PDB entry 8CVO | electron microscopy, 2.95 A resolution | chains A and E of the 9 polymer chains in the assembly

Chain A:
Molecule: 16S ribosomal RNA
Organism: Cutibacterium acnes
Sequence (1537 nucleotides; numbered 1 to 1537; the number before each row is that of its first residue):
     1 UUUUUCAUUG GAGAGUUUGA UCCUGGCUCA GGACGAACGC UGGCGGCGUG CUUAACACAU
    61 GCAAGUCGAA CGGAAAGGCC CUGCUUUUGU GGGGUGCUCG AGUGGCGAAC GGGUGAGUAA
   121 CACGUGAGUA ACCUGCCCUU GACUUUGGGA UAACUUCAGG AAACUGGGGC UAAUACCGGA
   181 UAGGAGCUCC UGCUGCAUGG UGGGGGUUGG AAAGUUUCGG CGGUUGGGGA UGGACUCGCG
   241 GCUUAUCAGC UUGUUGGUGG GGUAGUGGCU UACCAAGGCU UUGACGGGUA GCCGGCCUGA
   301 GAGGGUGACC GGCCACAUUG GGACUGAGAU ACGGCCCAGA CUCCUACGGG AGGCAGCAGU
   361 GGGGAAUAUU GCACAAUGGG CGGAAGCCUG AUGCAGCAAC GCCGCGUGCG GGAUGACGGC
   421 CUUCGGGUUG UAAACCGCUU UCGCCUGUGA CGAAGCGUGA GUGACGGUAA UGGGUAAAGA
   481 AGCACCGGCU AACUACGUGC CAGCAGCCXC GGUGAUACGU AGGGUGCGAG CGUUGUCCGG
   541 AUUUAUUGGG CGUAAAGGGC UCGUAGGUGG UUGAUCGCGU CGGAAGUGUA AUCUUGGGGC
   601 UUAACCCUGA GCGUGCUUUC GAUACGGGUU GACUUGAGGA AGGUAGGGGA GAAUGGAAUU
   661 CCUGGUGGAG CGGUGGAAUG CGCAGAUAUC AGGAGGAACA CCAGUGGCGA AGGCGGUUCU
   721 CUGGGCCUUU CCUGACGCUG AGGAGCGAAA GCGUGGGGAG CGAACAGGCU UAGAUACCCU
   781 GGUAGUCCAC GCUGUAAACG GUGGGUACUA GGUGUGGGGU CCAUUCCACG GGUUCCGUGC
   841 CGUAGCUAAC GCUUUAAGUA CCCCGCCUGG GGAGUACGGC CGCAAGGCUA AAACUCAAAG
   901 GAAUUGACGG GGCCCCGCAC AAGCGGCGGA GCAUGCGGAU UAAUUCGAUG XAACGCGUAG
   961 AACCUUACCU GGGUUUGACA UGGAUCGGGA GUGCUCAGAG AUGGGUGUGC CUCUUUUGGG
  1021 GUCGGUUCAC AGGUGGUGCA UGGCUGUCGU CAGCUCGUGU CGUGAGAUGU UGGGUUAAGU
  1081 CCCGCAACGA GCGCAACCCU UGUUCACUGU UGCCAGCACG UUAUGGUGGG GACUCAGUGG
  1141 AGACCGCCGG GGUCAACUCG GAGGAAGGUG GGGAUGACGU CAAGUCAUCA UGCCCCUUAU
  1201 GUCCAGGGCU UCACGCAUGC UACAAUGGCU GGUACAGAGA GUGGCGAGCC UGUGAGGGUG
  1261 AGCGAAUCUC GGAAAGCCGG UCUCAGUUCG GAUUGGGGUC UGCAACUCGA CCUCAUGAAG
  1321 UCGGAGUCGC UAGUAAUCGC AGAUCAGCAA CGCUGCGGUG AAUACGUUCC CGGGGCUUGU
  1381 ACACACXGCC XGUXAAGUCA UGAAAGUUGG UAACACCCGA AGCCGGUGGC CUAACCGUUG
  1441 UGGGGGAGCC GUCGAAGGUG GGACUGGUGA UUAGGACUAA GUCGUAACAA GGUAGCCGUA
  1501 CCGGAAGGUG CGGCUGGAUC ACCUCCUUUC UAAGGAG
Not modelled in the structure: 1-905, 1016-1019, 1381-1537
Modified positions: PSU (pseudouridine-5'-monophosphate) at position 498, G7M (N7-methyl-guanosine-5'-monophosphate) at position 509, 2MG (2N-methylguanosine-5'-monophosphate) at position 950, 5MC (5-methylcytidine-5'-monophosphate) at position 951, 5MC (5-methylcytidine-5'-monophosphate) at position 1387, 4OC (4n,o2'-methylcytidine-5'-monophosphate) at position 1389, 5MC (5-methylcytidine-5'-monophosphate) at position 1391, 5MC (5-methylcytidine-5'-monophosphate) at position 1394, UR3 (3-methyluridine-5'-monophoshate) at position 1485, 2MG (2N-methylguanosine-5'-monophosphate) at position 1503, MA6 (6N-dimethyladenosine-5'-monophoshate) at position 1505, MA6 (6N-dimethyladenosine-5'-monophoshate) at position 1506
Ion coordination: Mg2+ site 1 near C918 (its only coordinating residue here); Mg2+ site 2 near A921 (its only coordinating residue here); Mg2+ site 3: G928, G929; Mg2+ site 4 near A948 (its only coordinating residue here); Mg2+ site 5: C1039, A1183, G1184 (together with Sarecycline); Mg2+ site 6 near A1095 (its only coordinating residue here); Mg2+ site 7 near A1183 (its only coordinating residue here); Mg2+ site 8 near U1210 (its only coordinating residue here)
Ligand contacts: Sarecycline (V7A): U949, 2MG_950, G1038, C1039, C1181, A1182, A1183, G1184
From the paper describing this entry:
  - Mg2+ coordination: C1039, A1183, G1184
  - binding site for Sarecycline: C1039

Chain E:
Name: 30S ribosomal protein S5
Organism: Cutibacterium acnes
Reference sequence: A0A2B7I5L8 (A0A2B7I5L8_CUTAC); residue numbers follow UniProt; this construct covers 1-215
Sequence (215 residues; each row starts with the number of its first residue):
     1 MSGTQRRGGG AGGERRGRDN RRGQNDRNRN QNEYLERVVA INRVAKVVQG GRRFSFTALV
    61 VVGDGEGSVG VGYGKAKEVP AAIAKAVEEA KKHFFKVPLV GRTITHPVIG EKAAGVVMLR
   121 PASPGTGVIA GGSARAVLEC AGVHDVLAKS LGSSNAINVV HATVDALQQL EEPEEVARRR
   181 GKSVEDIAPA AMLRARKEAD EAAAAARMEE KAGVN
Not modelled in the structure: 1-31, 96-215

How chain A and chain E interact:
Contacting residue pairs (20; chain A residue first):
  G906(A) / Val-47(E)  sugar contact
  G906(A) / Val-48(E)  sugar contact
  G906(A) / Gln-49(E)  phosphate contact
  A907(A) / Gln-49(E)  phosphate contact
  U1055(A) / Val-48(E)  phosphate contact
  U1055(A) / Arg-53(E)  sugar contact
  C1056(A) / Arg-53(E)  salt bridge to the phosphate
  U1058(A) / Lys-85(E)  salt bridge to the phosphate
  G1059(A) / Lys-92(E)  salt bridge to the phosphate
  G1064(A) / Tyr-73(E)  hydrogen bond to the phosphate
  A1065(A) / Val-44(E)  sugar contact
  A1065(A) / Tyr-73(E)  phosphate contact
  A1065(A) / Lys-75(E)  salt bridge to the phosphate
  G1066(A) / Val-44(E)  phosphate contact
  G1066(A) / Ala-45(E)  phosphate contact
  G1066(A) / Lys-46(E)  phosphate contact
  G1066(A) / Lys-75(E)  salt bridge to the phosphate
  A1067(A) / Lys-46(E)  salt bridge to the phosphate
  G1179(A) / Gly-50(E)  sugar contact
  U1180(A) / Gly-50(E)  sugar contact
Interface residues without a listed pair, chain A (13 interface residues in all): G1057
Interface residues without a listed pair, chain E (14 interface residues in all): Thr-57, Glu-88

Summary:
Chain A and chain E form an interface of 13 and 14 residues respectively; the contacts include 1 hydrogen bond
and 6 salt bridges. Polar contacts include G1064(A)/Tyr-73(E), C1056(A)/Arg-53(E) and U1058(A)/Lys-85(E).
Ligands of chain A: Sarecycline. The paper reports a binding site for Sarecycline at C1039(A); Mg2+
coordination by C1039(A), A1183(A) and G1184(A).
Here chain A is 16S ribosomal RNA and chain E is 30S ribosomal protein S5, both from Cutibacterium acnes.
Entry 8CVO (Cutibacterium acnes 30S ribosomal subunit with Sarecycline bound, head domain only in the local
refined map) was determined by electron microscopy, deposited together with 8CWO.
